Entry 7DD6 (electron microscopy, 3.20 A resolution); this record covers chains A and B.

== Chain A (and B) ==
Name: Calcium-sensing Receptor
From: Gallus gallus
Notes: chain B of this document is another copy of the same molecule, construct and numbering; everything in this record applies to it too
Chain sequence (1069 residues; each row starts with the number of its first residue):
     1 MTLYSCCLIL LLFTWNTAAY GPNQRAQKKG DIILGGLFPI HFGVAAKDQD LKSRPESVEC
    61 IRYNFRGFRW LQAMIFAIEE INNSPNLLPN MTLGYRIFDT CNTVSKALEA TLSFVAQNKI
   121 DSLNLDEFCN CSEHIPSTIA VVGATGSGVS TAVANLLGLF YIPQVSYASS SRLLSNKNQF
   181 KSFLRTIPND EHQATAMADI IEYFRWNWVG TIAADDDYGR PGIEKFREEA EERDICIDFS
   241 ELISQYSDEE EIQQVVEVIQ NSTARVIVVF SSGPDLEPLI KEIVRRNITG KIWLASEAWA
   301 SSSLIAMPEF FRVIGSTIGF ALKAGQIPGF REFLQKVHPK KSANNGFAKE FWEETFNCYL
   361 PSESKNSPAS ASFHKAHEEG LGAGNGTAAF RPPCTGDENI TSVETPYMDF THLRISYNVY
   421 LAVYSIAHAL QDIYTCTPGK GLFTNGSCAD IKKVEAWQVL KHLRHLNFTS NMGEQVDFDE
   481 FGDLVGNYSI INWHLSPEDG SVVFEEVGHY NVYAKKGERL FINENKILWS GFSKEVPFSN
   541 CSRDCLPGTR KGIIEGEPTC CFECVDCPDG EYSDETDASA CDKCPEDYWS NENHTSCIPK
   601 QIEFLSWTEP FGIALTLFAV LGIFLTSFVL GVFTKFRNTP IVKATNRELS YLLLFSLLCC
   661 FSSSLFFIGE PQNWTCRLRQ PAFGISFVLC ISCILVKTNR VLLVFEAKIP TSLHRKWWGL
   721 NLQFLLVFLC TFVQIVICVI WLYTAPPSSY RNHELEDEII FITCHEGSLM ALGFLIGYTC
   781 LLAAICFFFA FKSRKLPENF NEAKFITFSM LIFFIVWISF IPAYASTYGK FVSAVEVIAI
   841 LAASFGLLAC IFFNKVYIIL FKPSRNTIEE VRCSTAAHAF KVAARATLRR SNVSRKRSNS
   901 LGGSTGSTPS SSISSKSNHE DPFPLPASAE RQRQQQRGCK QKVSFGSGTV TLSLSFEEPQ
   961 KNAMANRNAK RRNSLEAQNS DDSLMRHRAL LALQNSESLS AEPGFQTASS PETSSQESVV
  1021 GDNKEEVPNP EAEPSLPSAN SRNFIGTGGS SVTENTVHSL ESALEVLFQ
Disordered / not traced: 1-19, 120-133, 360-391, 707-717, 868-1069 (chain B: 1-21, 123-135, 361-390, 707-717, 868-1069)
Disulfide bonds: C60-C101, C236-C560, C358-C394, C436-C448, C541-C561, C545-C564, C567-C581, C584-C597, C676-C764
Glycans and other covalent adducts: N-acetylglucosamine (NAG) linked to N287, N399, N467, N487, N540
Metal / ion sites: Ca2+ site 1 near T100 (its only coordinating residue here); Ca2+ site 2 near D234 (its only coordinating residue here); Ca2+ site 3 near S302 (its only coordinating residue here); Ca2+ site 4: G556 (shared with D234(B) of chain B)
Residues lining bound ligands: tryptophan (TRP): R66, W70, T145, G146, S147, A168, S169, S170, D190, Y218, S272, E297, A298, I415
Reported in the primary citation:
  - mutagenesis - S826C/T827C: increased signaling
  - mutagenesis - P822C: decreased signaling
  - mutagenesis - P822C, S826C/T827C: unchanged expression

== Interface between chain A and chain B ==
Contacting residue pairs (62; chain A residue first):
  Y20(A) with S122(B)
  Q49(A) with R464(B)
  D50(A) with K461(B), hydrogen bond (backbone-side chain)
  L51(A) with F443(B); W457(B); L460(B), hydrophobic; K461(B); R464(B)
  K52(A) with L442(B); F443(B); T444(B), hydrogen bond (backbone-backbone)
  S53(A) with W457(B)
  R54(A) with E455(B), salt bridge; W457(B)
  P55(A) with Y161(B), hydrophobic; W457(B)
  V104(A) with Q179(B)
  S105(A) with L159(B)
  L108(A) with N155(B)
  L112(A) with L112(B), hydrophobic; L156(B), hydrophobic; L159(B), hydrophobic
  A152(A) with N155(B)
  N155(A) with L108(B)
  L159(A) with S105(B); E109(B)
  Y161(A) with P55(B), hydrophobic
  R172(A) with D215(B), salt bridge; L242(B)
  N178(A) with Y246(B)
  Q179(A) with V104(B)
  D215(A) with R172(B), salt bridge
  R220(A) with L173(B)
  E224(A) with E224(B)
  R227(A) with R227(B)
  S240(A) with R227(B)
  L242(A) with R172(B)
  Y246(A) with N178(B)
  F443(A) with L51(B); K52(B)
  T444(A) with K52(B), hydrogen bond (backbone-backbone)
  E455(A) with R54(B), salt bridge
  W457(A) with L51(B); S53(B); R54(B); P55(B)
  L460(A) with L51(B), hydrophobic
  K461(A) with D50(B), hydrogen bond (side chain-backbone); L51(B)
  R464(A) with Q49(B), hydrogen bond (side chain-backbone); L51(B)
  R550(A) with R550(B)
  K551(A) with I553(B); E555(B), salt bridge
  I553(A) with I553(B), hydrophobic; S579(B)
  E555(A) with S579(B), hydrogen bond
  G556(A) with D234(B)
  E557(A) with T559(B)
  D577(A) with E555(B)
  S579(A) with I553(B), hydrogen bond (side chain-backbone)
  Y828(A) with Y828(B)
Other interface residues (no listed pair), chain A (53 interface residues in all): G21, E109, L156, F160, L173, D234, L442, G552, T559, I815, S819
Other interface residues (no listed pair), chain B (50 interface residues in all): A152, F160, R220, S240, K551, G556, E557, I815, S819

== In short ==
Chain A and chain B form an interface of 53 and 50 residues respectively; the contacts include 7 hydrogen
bonds and 5 salt bridges. Polar contacts include R54(A)-E455(B), R172(A)-D215(B) and K551(A)-E555(B). Ligands
of chain A: tryptophan. From the paper: S826C/T827C of chain A increase signaling; P822C of chain A reduces
signaling.
Both chains are Calcium-sensing Receptor (Gallus gallus). Entry 7DD6 (Structure of Ca2+/L-Trp-bonnd
Calcium-Sensing Receptor in active state) was determined by electron microscopy together with 7DD5 and 7DD7
from the same study.
